PDB entry 3N6Q | X-ray diffraction, 1.80 A resolution | chains A and D of the 4 polymer chains in the assembly

Chain A (and D):
Protein: YghZ aldo-keto reductase
Source organism: Escherichia coli
Notes: chain D of this document is another copy of the same molecule, construct and numbering; everything in this record applies to it too
UniProtKB: Q46851 (Q46851_ECOLI); numbering as in UniProt (aligned over 1-346)
Chain sequence (346 residues; each row starts with the number of its first residue):
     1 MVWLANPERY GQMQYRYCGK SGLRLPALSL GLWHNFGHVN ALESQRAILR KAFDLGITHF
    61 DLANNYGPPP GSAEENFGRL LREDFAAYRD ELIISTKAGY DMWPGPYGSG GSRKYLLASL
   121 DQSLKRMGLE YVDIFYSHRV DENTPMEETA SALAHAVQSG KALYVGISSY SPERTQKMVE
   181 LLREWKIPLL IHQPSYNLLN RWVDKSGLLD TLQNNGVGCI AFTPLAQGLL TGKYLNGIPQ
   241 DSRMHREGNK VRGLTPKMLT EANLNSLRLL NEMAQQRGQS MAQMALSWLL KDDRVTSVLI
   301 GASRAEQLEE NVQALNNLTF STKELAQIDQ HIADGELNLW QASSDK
Not modelled in the structure: 1, 236-258, 339-346 (chain D: 1, 236-258, 340-346)
Ion coordination: Mg2+ near E83 (its only coordinating residue here)
Curated features (UniProtKB/Swiss-Prot):
  - binding site (NADP(+)): W33, D61, Y66, S168, Q193, T223, L225, Q227, K233, S303, Q307, N311
  - site (Important for catalysis): D61, Y66, K97, H138
Reported in the primary citation:
  - catalytic residues: D61, Y66, K97, H138 (by similarity / conservation)

Chain A / chain D interface:
Pairs across the interface (43):
  W103(A) - D90(D)  hydrogen bond (side chain-backbone)
  W103(A) - E91(D)
  P104(A) - Y10(D)  hydrophobic
  P104(A) - E91(D)
  G105(A) - Y10(D)
  P106(A) - Y10(D)
  P106(A) - Y15(D)  hydrophobic
  P106(A) - R24(D)
  Y107(A) - L23(D)  hydrophobic
  Y107(A) - R24(D)  hydrogen bond (side chain-backbone)
  Y107(A) - T58(D)  hydrogen bond
  Y107(A) - D90(D)
  Y107(A) - E91(D)
  Y107(A) - I93(D)
  S112(A) - G22(D)
  S112(A) - Y164(D)
  R113(A) - V157(D)
  R113(A) - L163(D)  hydrogen bond (side chain-backbone)
  R113(A) - Y164(D)  hydrogen bond (backbone-side chain)
  K114(A) - L23(D)
  K114(A) - R89(D)
  K114(A) - D90(D)
  K114(A) - L92(D)  hydrogen bond (side chain-backbone)
  K114(A) - I93(D)
  K114(A) - D133(D)  salt bridge
  K114(A) - L163(D)
  K114(A) - Y164(D)  hydrogen bond (backbone-side chain)
  A118(A) - D90(D)
  Q122(A) - D90(D)  hydrogen bond
  N143(A) - Y17(D)  hydrogen bond
  N143(A) - S21(D)
  N143(A) - G22(D)
  T144(A) - G22(D)
  P145(A) - K20(D)
  P145(A) - S21(D)
  P145(A) - G22(D)
  E148(A) - S21(D)
  E148(A) - G22(D)  hydrogen bond (side chain-backbone)
  E148(A) - Y164(D)  hydrogen bond
  H155(A) - V157(D)
  H155(A) - Q158(D)
  E184(A) - K186(D)  salt bridge
  W185(A) - K186(D)
Also at the interface, not in a pair above, chain A (20 interface residues in all): L117, D121, S151
Also at the interface, not in a pair above, chain D (26 interface residues in all): R9, L25, P26, Y131, G160, W185

In short:
20 residues of chain A face 26 of chain D across their interface, with 11 hydrogen bonds and 2 salt bridges.
Polar pairs include K114(A)-D133(D), E184(A)-K186(D) and W103(A)-D90(D). UniProt lists 12 NADP+-binding
residues on chain A. From the paper: catalytic residues D61(A), Y66(A) and K97(A) among others.
Both chains are YghZ aldo-keto reductase (Escherichia coli). Entry 3N6Q (Crystal structure of YghZ from E.
coli) was determined by X-ray diffraction (same publication as 3SBO, 2XHY and 3NBU).
